9E0J - chains l and L of the 30 polymer chains in the assembly; structure by electron microscopy, 2.40 A resolution.

# Chain l (and L)
Name: Photosystem I reaction center subunit XI
Source organism: Anthocerotibacter panamensis
Notes: chain L of this document is another copy of the same molecule, construct and numbering; everything in this record applies to it too
Chain sequence (160 residues; numbered 1 to 160; the number before each row is that of its first residue):
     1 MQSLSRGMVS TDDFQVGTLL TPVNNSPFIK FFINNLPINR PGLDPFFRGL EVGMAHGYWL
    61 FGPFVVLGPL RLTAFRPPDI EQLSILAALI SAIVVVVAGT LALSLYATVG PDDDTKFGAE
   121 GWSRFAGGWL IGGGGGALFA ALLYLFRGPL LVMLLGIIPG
Disordered / not traced: 1-6
Ion coordination: chlorophyll a Mg site 1 near Glu51 (its only coordinating residue here); chlorophyll a Mg site 2 near His56 (its only coordinating residue here)
Small-molecule neighbours:
  - beta-carotene (BCR), molecule 1: Phe32, Leu50, Met54, Ala55, Tyr58, Trp59, Ile131, Gly132, Gly135, Gly136, Leu138, Phe139
  - beta-carotene (BCR), molecule 2: Val52, Gly99, Ala102, Leu103, Leu105, Tyr106, Trp122, Phe125, Trp129
  - beta-carotene (BCR), molecule 3: Phe64, Ser91, Val94, Val95
  - beta-carotene (BCR), molecule 4: Ile93, Val97, Ile131, Gly134, Gly135, Leu138
  - chlorophyll a (CLA), molecule 1: Val9, Leu19, Thr21, Pro22, Val23
  - chlorophyll a (CLA), molecule 2: Leu19, Thr21, Val23, Asn24, Ile29, Ile33
  - chlorophyll a (CLA), molecule 3: Val23, Phe32, Leu36, Pro37, Ile38, Glu51, Val52, Ala55, His56, Trp59
  - chlorophyll a (CLA), molecule 4: Phe31, Phe32, Asn35, Leu36, Arg40, Phe47, Leu50, Glu51, Met54, Ala55
  - chlorophyll a (CLA), molecule 5: His56, Trp59, Val95, Ala98, Gly99, Leu105, Tyr106, Val109, Trp129
  - chlorophyll a (CLA), molecule 6: Tyr58, Trp59, Gly62, Pro63, Val65, Val66, Leu67, Ala140, Leu143, Tyr144, Arg147, Leu150, Leu151
  - chlorophyll a (CLA), molecule 7: Trp59, Leu60, Pro63, Phe64, Leu67, Gly68, Pro69, Arg71
  - chlorophyll a (CLA), molecule 8: Phe64, Pro69, Ala87, Ile90, Ser91, Val94, Val97, Ala98, Leu101
  - chlorophyll a (CLA), molecule 9: Val97, Thr100, Leu101, Ser104, Leu105, Leu130
  - chlorophyll a (CLA), molecule 10: Ala98, Leu101, Ala102, Leu105
  - chlorophyll a (CLA), molecule 11: Phe139, Leu143, Phe146, Leu150

# Interface between chain l and chain L
Contacting residue pairs (40; chain l residue first):
  Phe46(l) with Phe46(L), hydrophobic
  Pro69(l) with Leu155(L)
  Leu70(l) with Leu154(L), hydrophobic; Ile158(L), hydrophobic
  Phe75(l) with Ile158(L), hydrophobic; Pro159(L)
  Arg76(l) with Ile158(L)
  Leu83(l) with Phe146(L), hydrophobic; Pro149(L), hydrophobic
  Leu86(l) with Leu142(L), hydrophobic; Leu145(L), hydrophobic; Phe146(L), hydrophobic
  Ala87(l) with Phe146(L), hydrophobic
  Leu89(l) with Leu142(L), hydrophobic
  Ile90(l) with Leu142(L); Leu143(L), hydrophobic; Phe146(L), hydrophobic
  Ile93(l) with Phe139(L), hydrophobic
  Val94(l) with Phe139(L), hydrophobic
  Ser104(l) with Phe47(L)
  Thr108(l) with Arg40(L); Pro41(L), hydrogen bond (side chain-backbone); Leu43(L)
  Ala119(l) with Gly42(L)
  Glu120(l) with Gly42(L); Asp44(L)
  Ser123(l) with Leu43(L); Asp44(L), hydrogen bond (side chain-backbone); Phe47(L)
  Arg124(l) with Asp44(L), salt bridge
  Ala126(l) with Phe47(L), hydrophobic
  Gly127(l) with Phe46(L); Phe47(L); Leu50(L)
  Leu130(l) with Leu50(L), hydrophobic; Met54(L), hydrophobic
  Ile131(l) with Phe46(L), hydrophobic; Leu50(L), hydrophobic; Ile131(L), hydrophobic
  Leu138(l) with Leu138(L), hydrophobic
Also at the interface, not in a pair above, chain l (28 interface residues in all): Leu72, Ala74, Thr100, Ala107, Gly128
Also at the interface, not in a pair above, chain L (22 interface residues in all): Gly160

# In short
28 residues of chain l face 22 of chain L across their interface; the contacts include 2 hydrogen bonds and 1
salt bridge. Polar contacts include Arg124(l)-Asp44(L), Thr108(l)-Pro41(L) and Ser123(l)-Asp44(L). Ligands of
chain l: 11 copies of chlorophyll a and 4 copies of beta-carotene.
Chain l and chain L are both Photosystem I reaction center subunit XI (Anthocerotibacter panamensis); the
structure, Structure and evolution of Photosystem I in the early-branching cyanobacterium Anthocerotibacter
panamensis, was determined by electron microscopy.
